PDB entry 2ITC | X-ray diffraction, 3.20 A resolution | chains B and C of the 3 polymer chains in the assembly

Chain B:
Name: Antibody Fab fragment light chain
Source organism: Mus musculus
Notes: antibody fragment or engineered binder
Chain sequence (212 residues; numbered 1 to 212; the number before each row is that of its first residue):
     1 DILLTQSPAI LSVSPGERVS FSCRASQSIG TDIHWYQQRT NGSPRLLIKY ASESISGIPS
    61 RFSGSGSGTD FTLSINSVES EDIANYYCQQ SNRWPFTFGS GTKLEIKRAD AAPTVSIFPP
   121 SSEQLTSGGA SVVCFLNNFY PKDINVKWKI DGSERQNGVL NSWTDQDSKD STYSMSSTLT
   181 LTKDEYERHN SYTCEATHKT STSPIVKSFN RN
Cystine bridges: C23-C88, C134-C194

Chain C:
Name: Voltage-gated potassium channel
Source organism: Streptomyces lividans
UniProt: P0A334 (KCSA_STRLI); residue numbers follow UniProt; this construct covers 1-124
Chain sequence (124 residues; each row starts with the number of its first residue):
     1 MAPMLSGLLA RLVKLLLGRH GSALHWRAAG AATVLLVIVL LAGSYLAVLA ERGAPGAQLI
    61 TYPRALWWSV ETATTVGYGD LYPVTLWGRC VAVVVMVAGI TSFGLVTAAL ATWFVGREQE
   121 RRGH
Not modelled in the structure: 1-21
Differences from the reference sequence: engineered mutation C90 (Leu in P0A334)
Ion coordination: Na+ near G77 (its only coordinating residue here)
UniProt features mapped onto this chain:
  - motif: T75 to D80 (Selectivity filter)
  - mutagenesis: E71 (E71A: Prevents channel inactivation)

Chain B / chain C interface:
Pairs across the interface (16):
  D32(B) with R64(C), salt bridge
  S91(B) with I60(C)
  N92(B) with A57(C); Q58(C)
  R93(B) with G56(C), hydrogen bond (side chain-backbone); A57(C); Q58(C); I60(C)
  W94(B) with R52(C); G53(C); A54(C); P55(C); G56(C), hydrogen bond (backbone-backbone); A57(C), hydrogen bond (backbone-backbone); I60(C)
  F96(B) with I60(C), hydrophobic
Other interface residues (no listed pair), chain B (7 interface residues in all): D1
Other interface residues (no listed pair), chain C (10 interface residues in all): T61

In short:
The interface between chain B and chain C involves 7 residues on one side and 10 on the other; the contacts
include 3 hydrogen bonds and 1 salt bridge. Polar pairs include D32(B)-R64(C), R93(B)-G56(C) and
W94(B)-G56(C). From UniProt: one mutagenesis site on chain C.
Chain B is Antibody Fab fragment light chain (Mus musculus) and chain C is Voltage-gated potassium channel
(Streptomyces lividans); the structure, Potassium Channel KcsA-Fab complex in Sodium Chloride, was determined
by X-ray diffraction together with 2ITD and 2NLJ from the same study.
